PDB entry 6HCO | electron microscopy, 3.58 A resolution | chains A and D of the 6 polymer chains in the assembly

Chain A:
Protein: ATP-binding cassette sub-family G member 2
Organism: Homo sapiens
UniProt: Q9UNQ0 (ABCG2_HUMAN); numbering as in UniProt (aligned over 2-655)
Chain sequence (664 residues; each row starts with the number of its first residue; numbers below 1 keep their minus sign (Asp-8 is residue -8)):
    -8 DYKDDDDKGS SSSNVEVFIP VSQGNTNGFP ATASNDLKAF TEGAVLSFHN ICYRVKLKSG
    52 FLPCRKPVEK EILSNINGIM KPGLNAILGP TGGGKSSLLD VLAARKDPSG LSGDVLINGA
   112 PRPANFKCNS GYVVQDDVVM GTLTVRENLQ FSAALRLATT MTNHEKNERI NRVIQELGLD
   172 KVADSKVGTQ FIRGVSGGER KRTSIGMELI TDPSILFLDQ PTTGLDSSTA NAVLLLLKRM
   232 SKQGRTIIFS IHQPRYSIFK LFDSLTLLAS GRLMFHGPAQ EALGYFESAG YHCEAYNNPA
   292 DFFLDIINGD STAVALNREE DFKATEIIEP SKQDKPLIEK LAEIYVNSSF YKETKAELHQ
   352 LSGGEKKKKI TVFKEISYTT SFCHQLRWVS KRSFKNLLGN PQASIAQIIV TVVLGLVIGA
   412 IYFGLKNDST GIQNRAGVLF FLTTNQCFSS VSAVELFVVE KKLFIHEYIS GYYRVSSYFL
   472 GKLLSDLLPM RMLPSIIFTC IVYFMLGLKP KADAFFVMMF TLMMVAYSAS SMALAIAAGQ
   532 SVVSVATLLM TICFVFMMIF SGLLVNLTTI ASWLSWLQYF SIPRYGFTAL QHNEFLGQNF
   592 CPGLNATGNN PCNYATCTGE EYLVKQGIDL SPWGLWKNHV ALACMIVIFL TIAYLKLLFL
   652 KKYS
Unresolved in the structure: -8 to 34, 47-60, 302-327, 355-371, 655
Sequence notes: expression tag (-8 to 1); engineered mutation Gln211 (Glu in Q9UNQ0)
Disulfides: Cys592-Cys608
Glycans and other covalent adducts: N-acetylglucosamine (NAG) linked to Asn596
Ligand contacts: estrone 3-sulfate (FY5): Thr435, Asn436, Phe439, Val546, Met549
Curated features (UniProtKB/Swiss-Prot):
  - binding site (ATP): Gly80 to Ser87, Arg184 to Glu190, His243
  - site (Not glycosylated): Asn418, Asn557
  - modified residue: Thr362 (Phosphothreonine)
  - glycosylation: Asn596 (N-linked (GlcNAc...) asparagine)
  - natural variant: Val12 (V12M: Found in Jr(a-) blood group phenotype), Gln141 (Q141K: Associated with high serum levels of uric acid and increased risk of gout), Arg147 (R147W: Loss of protein expression), Thr153 (T153M: Decreased protein abundance), Lys360 (deletion: No effect on protein abundance), Phe373 (F373C: Decreased protein abundance), Thr421 (T421A: No effect on protein abundance), Thr434 (T434M: No effect on protein abundance), Ser476 (S476P: No effect on protein abundance), Ser572 (S572R: Decreased protein abundance), Asp620 (D620N: No effect on protein abundance)
  - mutagenesis: Met71 (M71V: Decreased protein abundance. No effect on substrate transmembrane transport), Lys86 (K86M: Decreased protein abundance. Decreased localization to the plasma membrane and retained intracellularly. Loss of ATPase-coupled transmembrane transporter activity), Thr362 (T362A: Loss of phosphorylation by PIM1. Decreased localization to the plasma membrane. Decreased homooligomerization. Loss of function in resistance to drug treatment ...), Arg383 (R383C: Loss of protein expression), Asn418 (N418Q: No effect), Thr435 (T435A: No effect on stability. Increased estrone-3 sulfate ATPase-coupled transmembrane transporter activity. Increased substrate-induced ATP hydrolysis. Increased substrate transport ...), Asn436 (N436A: No effect on stability. Decreased estrone-3 sulfate ATPase-coupled transmembrane transporter activity. Decreased substrate-induced ATP hydrolysis. Decreased substrate transport), Phe439 (F439A: No effect on stability. Decreased estrone-3 sulfate ATPase-coupled transmembrane transporter activity. Decreased substrate-induced ATP hydrolysis. Decreased substrate transport), Arg482 (R482D: Decreases ATPase activity; R482G/N/S/T: Increases ATPase activity; R482K/I/M/Y: No change in ATPase activity; R482T/Y: Decreases transport activity), Val546 (V546A: No effect on stability. No effect on estrone-3 sulfate ATPase-coupled transmembrane transporter activity. No effect on substrate-induced ATP hydrolysis. No effect on substrate transport ...), Met549 (M549A: No effect on stability. No effect on estrone-3 sulfate ATPase-coupled transmembrane transporter activity. No effect on substrate-induced ATP hydrolysis. No effect on substrate transport), Leu554 (L554A: No effect on stability. Increased estrone-3 sulfate ATPase-coupled transmembrane transporter activity. Increased basal and substrate-induced ATP hydrolysis. Increased substrate transport), 6 further mutagenesis entries in UniProt
Reported in the primary citation:
  - binding site for estrone 3-sulfate: Thr435, Asn436, Phe439, Met549
  - mutagenesis - N436A, F439A: abolished binding to estrone 3-sulfate
  - mutagenesis - V546F (12-fold): increased catalytic activity (basal ATPase activity)
  - mutagenesis - T435A (4.5-fold), L554A: decreased binding to estrone 3-sulfate
  - mutagenesis - M549A: unchanged catalytic activity on ATP
  - mutagenesis - L555A: abolished expression
  - mutagenesis - L554A: increased catalytic activity on basal ATPase rate
  - mutagenesis - V546F: increased catalytic activity on estrone 3-sulfate
  - mutagenesis - V546A, M549A: unchanged catalytic activity on estrone 3-sulfate
  - mutagenesis - T435F: decreased catalytic activity on estrone 3-sulfate
  - conformationally variable residues: Phe439

Chain D:
Protein: 5D3-Fab heavy chain
Organism: Mus musculus
Notes: antibody fragment or engineered binder
Chain sequence (221 residues; row label = number of the first residue in the row):
     1 QVQLQESGPG LVKPSQSLSL TCTVTGFSIT SDYAWNWIRQ FPGKKLEWMG YINFDGGTTY
    61 NPSLRGRISI TRDTSKNQFF LQLRSVTPED TATYYCATFY GAKGTLDYWG QGTSVTVSSA
   121 KTTPPSVYPL APVCGDTSGS SVTLGCLVKG YFPEPVTLTW NSGSLSSGVH TFPAVLQSDL
   181 YTLSSSVTVT SSTWPSQSIT CNVAHPASST KVDKKIEPRG P
Unresolved in the structure: 1, 120-221
Disulfides: Cys22-Cys96

How chain A and chain D interact:
Contacting residue pairs (18):
  Asn590(A) - Phe54(D)
  Asn590(A) - Asp55(D)
  Pro593(A) - Tyr51(D)
  Pro593(A) - Asn53(D)
  Pro593(A) - Phe99(D)
  Pro593(A) - Gly101(D)
  Gly594(A) - Asp32(D)
  Gly594(A) - Tyr33(D)
  Gly594(A) - Ala34(D)
  Gly594(A) - Asn53(D)
  Gly594(A) - Tyr100(D)
  Leu595(A) - Asp32(D)
  Leu595(A) - Phe54(D)
  Leu595(A) - Tyr100(D)
  Leu595(A) - Ala102(D)  hydrophobic
  Asn596(A) - Ser31(D)  hydrogen bond (side chain-backbone)
  Asn596(A) - Asp32(D)  hydrogen bond (backbone-side chain)
  Asn596(A) - Phe54(D)
Also at the interface, not in a pair above, chain A (6 interface residues in all): Lys417
Also at the interface, not in a pair above, chain D (13 interface residues in all): Thr59

Summary:
Chain A and chain D form an interface of 6 and 13 residues respectively, with 2 hydrogen bonds. Polar pairs
include Asn596(A)-Ser31(D) and Asn596(A)-Asp32(D). From the paper: a binding site for estrone 3-sulfate at
Thr435(A), Asn436(A) and Phe439(A) among others; N436A and F439A of chain A abolish binding to estrone
3-sulfate; 9 substitutions were tested in all.
Here chain A is ATP-binding cassette sub-family G member 2 (Homo sapiens) and chain D is 5D3-Fab heavy chain
(Mus musculus). Entry 6HCO (Cryo-EM structure of the ABCG2 E211Q mutant bound to estrone 3-sulfate and
5D3-Fab) was determined by electron microscopy together with 6HZM and 6HBU from the same study.
